Entry 2N1A (solution NMR); this record covers chains A and B.

# Chain A
Molecule: Small ubiquitin-related modifier 1
Source organism: Homo sapiens
UniProt: P63165 (SUMO1_HUMAN); residues 1-101 here = UniProt positions 1-101
Amino-acid sequence (103 residues; each row starts with the number of its first residue; numbers below 1 keep their minus sign (Gly-1 is residue -1)):
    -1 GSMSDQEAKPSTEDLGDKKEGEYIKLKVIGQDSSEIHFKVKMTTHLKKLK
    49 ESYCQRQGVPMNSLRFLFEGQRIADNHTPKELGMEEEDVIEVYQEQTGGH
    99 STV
Differences from the reference sequence: expression tag (-1 to 0)
Curated features (UniProtKB/Swiss-Prot):
  - region ((Microbial infection) Interaction with Tula hantavirus): Lys16 to Lys25, Lys37 to Met40
  - site: Phe36 (Interaction with PIAS2)
  - modified residue: Ser2 (N-acetylserine), Ser9 (Phosphoserine), Ser32 (Phosphoserine)
  - cross-link: Lys7 (Glycyl lysine isopeptide (Lys-Gly) (interchain with G-Cter in SUMO1)), Lys16 (Glycyl lysine isopeptide (Lys-Gly) (interchain with G-Cter in SUMO2)), Lys17 (Glycyl lysine isopeptide (Lys-Gly) (interchain with G-Cter in SUMO2)), Lys23 (Glycyl lysine isopeptide (Lys-Gly) (interchain with G-Cter in SUMO2)), Lys25 (Glycyl lysine isopeptide (Lys-Gly) (interchain with G-Cter in SUMO1)), Lys37 (Glycyl lysine isopeptide (Lys-Gly) (interchain with G-Cter in SUMO2)), Lys39 (Glycyl lysine isopeptide (Lys-Gly) (interchain with G-Cter in SUMO2)), Lys45 (Glycyl lysine isopeptide (Lys-Gly) (interchain with G-Cter in SUMO2)), Lys46 (Glycyl lysine isopeptide (Lys-Gly) (interchain with G-Cter in SUMO2)), Gly97 (Glycyl lysine isopeptide (Gly-Lys) (interchain with K-? in acceptor proteins))
  - mutagenesis: Phe36 (F36A: Abolishes binding to PIAS2), Gly97 (G97A: Abolishes sumoylation of ZBED1)
What the authors report for this chain:
  - mutagenesis - K16A/H43A/H75A/K78A/E83A, H75A/K78A/E83A: abolished binding to CREB-binding protein (chain B)
  - mutagenesis - C52S: unchanged binding to CREB-binding protein (chain B)

# Chain B
Molecule: CREB-binding protein
Source organism: Homo sapiens
Notes: EC 2.3.1.48
UniProt: Q92793 (CBP_HUMAN); residues 201-253 here correspond to UniProt positions 1699-1751 (UniProt number = residue number + 1498)
Amino-acid sequence (53 residues; row label = number of the first residue in the row):
   201 GQDRFVYTCNECKHHVETRWHCTVCEDYDLCINCYNTKSHAHKMVKWGLG
   251 LDD
Bound ions: Zn2+ site 1: Cys209, Cys212, Cys231, Cys234; Zn2+ site 2: Cys222, Cys225, His240, His242
Curated features (UniProtKB/Swiss-Prot):
  - zinc finger: Arg204 to Asp252 (ZZ-type)
  - binding site (Zn(2+)): Cys209, Cys212, Cys222, Cys225, Cys231, Cys234, His240, His242
  - modified residue (N6-acetyllysine): Lys243, Lys246
What the authors report for this chain:
  - Zn2+ coordination: Cys234, His240, His242
  - mutagenesis - N236A/K238A/S239A: unchanged binding to Small ubiquitin-related modifier 1 (chain A)

# Interface between chain A and chain B
Pairs across the interface (5; chain A residue first):
  Glu20(A) - Thr237(B)
  Met40(A) - Asn236(B)
  Met40(A) - Thr237(B)
  Thr41(A) - Thr237(B)
  Gly81(A) - Asn236(B)
Interface residues without a listed pair, chain A (5 interface residues in all): Gly19
Interface residues without a listed pair, chain B (3 interface residues in all): Lys238
Interface features reported in the paper:
  - interface residues, chain B: Asn236(B), Lys238(B)

# Overview
The interface between chain A and chain B involves 5 residues on one side and 3 on the other. From the paper:
K16A/H43A/H75A/K78A/E83A and H75A/K78A/E83A of chain A abolish binding to CREB-binding protein (chain B);
interface residues Asn236(B) and Lys238(B); 4 substitutions were tested in all.
Here chain A is Small ubiquitin-related modifier 1 and chain B is CREB-binding protein, both from Homo
sapiens. Entry 2N1A (Docked structure between SUMO1 and ZZ-domain from CBP) was determined by solution NMR.
